3O1R - chains A and C of the 3 polymer chains in the assembly; structure by X-ray diffraction, 1.77 A resolution.

Chain A:
Molecule: Alpha-ketoglutarate-dependent dioxygenase AlkB
Source organism: Escherichia coli
Notes: EC 1.14.11.-; fragment: N-terminus 11 amino acid truncated AlkB to 216)
Reference sequence: P05050 (ALKB_ECOLI); numbering as in UniProt (aligned over 12-216)
Chain sequence (206 residues; each row starts with the number of its first residue):
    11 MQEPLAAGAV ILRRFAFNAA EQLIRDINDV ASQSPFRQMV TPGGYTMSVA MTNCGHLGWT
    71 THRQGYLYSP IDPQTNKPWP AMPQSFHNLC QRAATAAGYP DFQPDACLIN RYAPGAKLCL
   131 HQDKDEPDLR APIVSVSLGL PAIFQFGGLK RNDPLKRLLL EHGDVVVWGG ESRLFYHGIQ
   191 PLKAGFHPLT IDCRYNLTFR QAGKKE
Disordered / not traced: 11-12, 215-216
Differences from the reference sequence: expression tag (11); engineered mutation Cys129 (Ser in P05050)
Metal / ion sites: Mn2+: His131, Asp133, His187 (together with 2-oxoglutaric acid)
Residues lining bound ligands: 2-oxoglutaric acid (AKG): Leu118, Asn120, Tyr122, Leu128, His131, Asp133, Ser145, Phe154, Leu170, His187, Ile189, Arg204, Asn206, Thr208, Arg210
UniProt features mapped onto this chain:
  - binding site (substrate): Trp69, Tyr76 to Tyr78, Asp135, Arg161
  - binding site (2-oxoglutarate): Asn120 to Tyr122, Arg204 to Arg210
  - binding site (Fe cation): His131, Asp133, His187
  - mutagenesis: Thr51 (T51A: Slightly reduced activity towards single-stranded DNA containing 1-methyladenine. Reduces affinity for undamaged DNA), Trp69 (W69A: Abolishes activity towards single-stranded DNA containing 1-methyladenine), Tyr76 (Y76A: Reduces affinity for damaged DNA and activity towards single-stranded DNA containing 1-methyladenine), Asp135 (D135A: Abolishes activity towards single-stranded DNA containing 1-methyladenine. Alters substrate specificity, so that the enzyme gains activity towards single-stranded DNA containing 1-methylguanine), Arg161 (R161A: No effect on enzyme activity. Decreases affinity for damaged DNA)
Reported in the primary citation:
  - mutagenesis - D135A, D135N, D135S: decreased catalytic activity on 1-meA

Chain C:
Molecule: 13-nt DNA strand
Sequence (13 nucleotides; row label = number of the first residue in the row):
     1 AACGGTATTA CCT

Interface between chain A and chain C:
Contacting residue pairs (7):
  Arg161(A) - DG4(C)  base contact
  Arg161(A) - DG5(C)  hydrogen bond to the base
  Arg161(A) - DT6(C)  hydrogen bond to the base
  Asn162(A) - DG4(C)  sugar contact
  Asn162(A) - DG5(C)  hydrogen bond to the phosphate
  Arg167(A) - DA2(C)  sugar contact
  Arg167(A) - DC3(C)  salt bridge to the phosphate
Also at the interface, not in a pair above, chain A (4 interface residues in all): Gln190

Overview:
4 residues of chain A face 5 of chain C across their interface, with 3 hydrogen bonds and 1 salt bridge. Polar
contacts include Arg161(A)-DG5(C), Arg161(A)-DT6(C) and Asn162(A)-DG5(C). Bound to chain A: 2-oxoglutaric
acid. The paper reports that D135A, D135N and D135S of chain A reduce catalytic activity on 1-meA.
Chain A is Alpha-ketoglutarate-dependent dioxygenase AlkB (Escherichia coli) and chain C is a 13-nt DNA
strand; the structure, Iron-Catalyzed Oxidation Intermediates Captured in A DNA Repair Dioxygenase, was
determined by X-ray diffraction (same publication as 3O1M, 3O1P, 3O1S, 3O1T, 3O1U and 3O1V).
